Entry 2QJ7 (X-ray diffraction, 1.05 A resolution); this record covers chain A.

== Chain A ==
Protein: Photoactive yellow protein
Organism: Halorhodospira halophila
UniProt: P16113 (PYP_HALHA); residues 1-125 here = UniProt positions 1-125
Amino-acid sequence (125 residues; row label = number of the first residue in the row):
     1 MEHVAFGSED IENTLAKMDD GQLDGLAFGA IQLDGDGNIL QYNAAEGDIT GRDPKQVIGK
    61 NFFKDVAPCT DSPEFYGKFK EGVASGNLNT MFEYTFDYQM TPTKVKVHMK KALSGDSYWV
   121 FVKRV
Unresolved in the structure: 1-2
UniProt features mapped onto this chain:
  - modified residue: C69 (S-(4-hydroxycinnamyl)cysteine)
Covalent attachments: 4'-hydroxycinnamic acid (HC4) linked to C69
Small-molecule neighbours: 4'-hydroxycinnamic acid (HC4): I31, Y42, E46, T50, R52, F62, V66, A67, P68, T70, T95, F96, D97, Y98, M100
What the authors report for this chain:
  - binding site for 4'-hydroxycinnamic acid: C69

== Overview ==
Covalently linked 4'-hydroxycinnamic acid: at C69. From the paper: a binding site for 4'-hydroxycinnamic acid
at C69.
Chain A is Photoactive yellow protein (Halorhodospira halophila); the structure, PYP ultra-high resolution of
a bacterial photoreceptor, was determined by X-ray diffraction together with 2QJ5 from the same study.
